PDB entry 4K6W | X-ray diffraction, 1.50 A resolution | chains A and C of the 3 polymer chains in the assembly

Chain A (and C):
Molecule: Fiber protein
From: Human adenovirus 37
Notes: fragment: fiber knob; chain C of this document is another copy of the same molecule, construct and numbering; everything in this record applies to it too
UniProtKB: Q64823 (Q64823_9ADEN); residue numbers follow UniProt; this construct covers 177-365
Sequence (194 residues; each row starts with the number of its first residue):
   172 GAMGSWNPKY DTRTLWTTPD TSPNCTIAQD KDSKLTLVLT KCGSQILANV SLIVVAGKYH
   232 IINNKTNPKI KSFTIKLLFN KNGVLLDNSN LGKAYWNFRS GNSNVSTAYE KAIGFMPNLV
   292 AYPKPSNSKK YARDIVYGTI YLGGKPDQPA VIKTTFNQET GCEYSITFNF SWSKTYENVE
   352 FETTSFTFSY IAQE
Unresolved in the structure: 172-182 (chain C: 172-181)
Sequence notes: expression tag (172-176)
Ion coordination: Zn2+: His-231, Glu-351 (together with acetate ion); Mg2+ near Asp-318 (its only coordinating residue here)
Residues lining bound ligands:
  - 18D (3,5-dideoxy-5-(propanoylamino)-D-glycero-alpha-D-galacto-non-2-ulopyranosonic acid), molecule 1: Tyr-308, Gly-309, Thr-310, Val-322, Ser-344
  - 18D, molecule 2: Tyr-312, Pro-317, Asp-318, Pro-320, Lys-345
What the authors report for this chain:
  - binding site for 18D: Tyr-308, Tyr-312, Pro-317, Val-322, Ser-344, Lys-345

Interface between chain A and chain C:
Pairs across the interface (47):
  Cys-213(A) / Thr-211(C)
  Cys-213(A) / Cys-213(C)  hydrophobic
  Ser-215(A) / Thr-185(C)
  Ser-215(A) / Trp-187(C)
  Ser-215(A) / Arg-270(C)  hydrogen bond
  Gln-216(A) / Val-209(C)  hydrogen bond (side chain-backbone)
  Gln-216(A) / Thr-211(C)  hydrogen bond
  Gln-216(A) / Leu-218(C)  hydrogen bond (side chain-backbone)
  Gln-216(A) / Asn-220(C)
  Asn-289(A) / Pro-190(C)
  Asn-289(A) / Arg-270(C)
  Asn-289(A) / Asn-273(C)  hydrogen bond
  Val-291(A) / Pro-190(C)
  Val-291(A) / Asp-191(C)
  Val-291(A) / Asn-273(C)
  Ala-292(A) / Pro-190(C)
  Lys-300(A) / Glu-351(C)  salt bridge
  Tyr-302(A) / Thr-192(C)
  Tyr-302(A) / Ile-224(C)  hydrophobic
  Tyr-302(A) / Glu-353(C)
  Ala-303(A) / Gly-314(C)
  Ala-303(A) / Gly-315(C)
  Ala-303(A) / Glu-353(C)  hydrogen bond (backbone-side chain)
  Ala-303(A) / Thr-354(C)
  Ala-303(A) / Thr-355(C)
  Arg-304(A) / Pro-190(C)  hydrogen bond (side chain-backbone)
  Arg-304(A) / Asp-191(C)  hydrogen bond (side chain-backbone)
  Arg-304(A) / Thr-192(C)
  Arg-304(A) / Thr-207(C)  hydrogen bond
  Arg-304(A) / Ser-222(C)
  Arg-304(A) / Thr-354(C)  hydrogen bond (backbone-backbone)
  Arg-304(A) / Ser-356(C)  hydrogen bond (backbone-side chain)
  Ile-306(A) / Gly-315(C)
  Ile-306(A) / Thr-355(C)
  Ile-306(A) / Ser-356(C)  hydrogen bond (backbone-backbone)
  Val-307(A) / Ser-356(C)
  Tyr-308(A) / Tyr-312(C)  hydrophobic
  Tyr-308(A) / Gly-315(C)  hydrogen bond (side chain-backbone)
  Tyr-308(A) / Pro-317(C)
  Tyr-308(A) / Thr-355(C)
  Ser-360(A) / Asn-220(C)
  Ser-360(A) / Thr-358(C)  hydrogen bond
  Ile-362(A) / Val-209(C)  hydrophobic
  Ile-362(A) / Asn-220(C)
  Ala-363(A) / Arg-270(C)  hydrogen bond (backbone-side chain)
  Gln-364(A) / Arg-270(C)  hydrogen bond (backbone-side chain)
  Glu-365(A) / Arg-270(C)
Interface residues without a listed pair, chain A (23 interface residues in all): Leu-218, Tyr-293, Lys-301, Lys-324, Phe-359
Interface residues without a listed pair, chain C (30 interface residues in all): Asp-182, Leu-210, Lys-212, Ala-219, Lys-316

In short:
23 residues of chain A and 30 residues of chain C are in contact; the contacts include 16 hydrogen bonds and 1
salt bridge. Among the polar pairs are Lys-300(A)/Glu-351(C), Ser-215(A)/Arg-270(C) and Gln-216(A)/Val-209(C).
Ligands of chain A: compound 18D. From the paper: a binding site for 18D at Tyr-308(A), Tyr-312(A) and
Pro-317(A) among others.
Both chains are Fiber protein (Human adenovirus 37). Entry 4K6W (Crystal structure of Ad37 fiber knob in
complex with trivalent sialic acid inhibitor ME0408) was determined by X-ray diffraction (same publication as
4XQA, 4XQB, 4K6T, 4K6U and 4K6V).
